Entry 7MJS (electron microscopy, 3.03 A resolution); this record covers chains H and L of the 3 polymer chains in the assembly.

[Chain H]
Name: 2AG3 Fab heavy chain
From: Synthetic construct
Notes: antibody fragment or engineered binder
Sequence (240 residues; numbered 1 to 240; the number before each row is that of its first residue):
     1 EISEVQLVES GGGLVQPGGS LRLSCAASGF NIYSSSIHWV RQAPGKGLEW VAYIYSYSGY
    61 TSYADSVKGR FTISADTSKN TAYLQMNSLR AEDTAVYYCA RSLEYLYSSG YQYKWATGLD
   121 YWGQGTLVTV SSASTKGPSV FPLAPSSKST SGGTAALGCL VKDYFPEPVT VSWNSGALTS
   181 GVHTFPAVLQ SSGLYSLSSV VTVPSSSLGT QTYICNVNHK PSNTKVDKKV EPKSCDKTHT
Disordered / not traced: 1-3, 136-240
Disulfide bonds: Cys25-Cys99

[Chain L]
Name: 2AG3 Fab light chain
From: Synthetic construct
Notes: antibody fragment or engineered binder
Sequence (217 residues; row label = number of the first residue in the row):
     1 SDIQMTQSPS SLSASVGDRV TITCRASQSV SSAVAWYQQK PGKAPKLLIY SASSLYSGVP
    61 SRFSGSRSGT DFTLTISSLQ PEDFATYYCQ QSSFYNQPFT FGQGTKVEIK RTVAAPSVFI
   121 FPPSDSQLKS GTASVVCLLN NFYPREAKVQ WKVDNALQSG NSQESVTEQD SKDSTYSLSS
   181 TLTLSKADYE KHKVYACEVT HQGLSSPVTK SFNRGEC
Disordered / not traced: 1, 115-217
Disulfide bonds: Cys24-Cys89

[Interface between chain H and chain L]
Pairs across the interface (49; chain H residue first):
  Val40(H) with Phe101(L), hydrophobic
  Gln42(H) with Gln39(L), hydrogen bond
  Gly47(H) with Tyr88(L)
  Leu48(H) with Pro45(L), hydrophobic; Tyr88(L), hydrophobic; Phe101(L)
  Trp50(H) with Pro98(L), hydrophobic; Phe99(L); Phe101(L)
  Tyr53(H) with Phe94(L)
  Tyr60(H) with Phe94(L), hydrophobic; Gln97(L), hydrogen bond
  Ser62(H) with Gln97(L), hydrogen bond
  Asp65(H) with Asp2(L); Pro98(L)
  Tyr98(H) with Gln39(L); Ala44(L), hydrophobic
  Leu103(H) with Tyr50(L), hydrophobic; Tyr56(L), hydrophobic
  Tyr105(H) with Ala33(L); Val34(L); Tyr50(L), hydrophobic; Ser51(L), hydrogen bond (side chain-backbone); Ser92(L), hydrogen bond
  Tyr107(H) with Ser31(L), hydrogen bond (side chain-backbone); Ser32(L); Ala33(L), hydrophobic; Ser51(L); Ser93(L), hydrogen bond
  Lys114(H) with Ser31(L)
  Trp115(H) with Ser93(L); Phe94(L), hydrogen bond (backbone-backbone)
  Ala116(H) with Ser92(L); Ser93(L); Phe94(L)
  Thr117(H) with Gln90(L); Ser92(L); Phe94(L); Phe99(L)
  Gly118(H) with Tyr37(L)
  Leu119(H) with Tyr37(L), hydrogen bond (backbone-side chain); Leu47(L); Gln90(L)
  Asp120(H) with Leu47(L); Tyr56(L), hydrogen bond
  Trp122(H) with Tyr37(L); Pro45(L); Phe101(L), hydrophobic
  Gly123(H) with Ala44(L)
Other interface residues (no listed pair), chain H (27 interface residues in all): His38, Lys46, Glu49, Glu104, Gln124
Other interface residues (no listed pair), chain L (27 interface residues in all): Lys43, Arg67, Tyr95, Gly102, Gln103

[Summary]
Chain H and chain L each contribute 27 residues to their interface, with 10 hydrogen bonds. Among the polar
pairs are Gln42(H)-Gln39(L), Tyr60(H)-Gln97(L) and Ser62(H)-Gln97(L).
Here chain H is 2AG3 Fab heavy chain and chain L is 2AG3 Fab light chain, both from Synthetic construct. Entry
7MJS (Single-Particle Cryo-EM Structure of Major Facilitator Superfamily Domain containing 2A in complex with
LPC-18:3) was determined by electron microscopy.
